6X5M - chains h and r of the 4 polymer chains in the assembly; structure by X-ray diffraction, 2.50 A resolution.

# Chain h
Molecule: Heavy chain Fab Bl-3 6
Source organism: Mus musculus
Notes: antibody fragment or engineered binder
Sequence (225 residues; each row starts with the number of its first residue):
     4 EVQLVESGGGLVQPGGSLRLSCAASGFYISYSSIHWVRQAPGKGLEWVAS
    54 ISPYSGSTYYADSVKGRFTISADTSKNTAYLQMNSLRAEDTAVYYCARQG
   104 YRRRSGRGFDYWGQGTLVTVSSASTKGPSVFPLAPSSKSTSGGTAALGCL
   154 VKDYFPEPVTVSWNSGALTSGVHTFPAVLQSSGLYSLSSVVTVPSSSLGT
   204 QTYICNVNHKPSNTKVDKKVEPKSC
Disulfides: Cys25-Cys99, Cys152-Cys208

# Chain r
Molecule: ggPAN RNA
Sequence (78 nucleotides; row label = number of the first residue in the row):
     1 GGGUUUUUCCUUCGAAACACGAAGGUUUUUAUCCCUGCCGGGUUUUUCCU
    51 UCGAAACACGAAGGUUUUUAUCCCUGCC
Disordered / not traced: 40-78
From the paper describing this entry:
  - binding site for ggPAN RNA: U32 (from molecular simulation)
  - mutagenesis - U32DEL (Kd = 200 uM): decreased binding to compound 15

# How chain h and chain r interact
Residue-residue contacts (21):
  Tyr34(h) - A15(r)  stacking on the base
  His38(h) - A17(r)  base contact
  Ser55(h) - C18(r)  base contact
  Pro56(h) - A17(r)  phosphate contact
  Pro56(h) - C18(r)  hydrogen bond to the base
  Tyr57(h) - A15(r)  hydrogen bond to the sugar
  Tyr57(h) - A16(r)  stacking on the base
  Tyr57(h) - A19(r)  base contact
  Ser58(h) - C18(r)  hydrogen bond to the base
  Ser58(h) - A19(r)  base contact
  Ser60(h) - C18(r)  hydrogen bond to the base
  Tyr62(h) - C18(r)  sugar contact
  Gln102(h) - A17(r)  hydrogen bond to the base
  Tyr104(h) - A15(r)  phosphate contact
  Tyr104(h) - A16(r)  phosphate contact
  Arg105(h) - C13(r)  salt bridge to the phosphate
  Arg105(h) - G14(r)  salt bridge to the phosphate
  Arg105(h) - A16(r)  hydrogen bond to the phosphate
  Arg106(h) - C13(r)  salt bridge to the phosphate
  Arg106(h) - G14(r)  salt bridge to the phosphate
  Arg110(h) - A17(r)  hydrogen bond to the sugar
Also at the interface, not in a pair above, chain h (14 interface residues in all): Gly103

# Summary
14 residues of chain h face 7 of chain r across their interface; the contacts include 7 hydrogen bonds, 4 salt
bridges and 2 aromatic stacking contacts. Polar contacts include Pro56(h)-C18(r), Ser58(h)-C18(r) and
Ser60(h)-C18(r). From the paper: a binding site for ggPAN RNA at U32(r); U32DEL of chain r reduces binding to
compound 15.
Chain h is Heavy chain Fab Bl-3 6 (Mus musculus) and chain r is ggPAN RNA; the structure, Crystal structure of
a stabilized PAN ENE bimolecular triplex with a GC-clamped polyA tail, in complex ..., was determined by X-ray
diffraction (same publication as 6X5N).
